Entry 3U17 (X-ray diffraction, 2.10 A resolution); this record covers chain A.

# Chain A
Name: Peptide arylation enzyme
Organism: Acinetobacter baumannii
Notes: EC 6.2.1.-; engineered mutation(s): P45L
Reference sequence: B2HVG8 (B2HVG8_ACIBC); residue numbers follow UniProt; this construct covers 1-542
Sequence (544 residues; numbered -1 to 542; the number before each row is that of its first residue; numbers below 1 keep their minus sign (Gly-1 is residue -1)):
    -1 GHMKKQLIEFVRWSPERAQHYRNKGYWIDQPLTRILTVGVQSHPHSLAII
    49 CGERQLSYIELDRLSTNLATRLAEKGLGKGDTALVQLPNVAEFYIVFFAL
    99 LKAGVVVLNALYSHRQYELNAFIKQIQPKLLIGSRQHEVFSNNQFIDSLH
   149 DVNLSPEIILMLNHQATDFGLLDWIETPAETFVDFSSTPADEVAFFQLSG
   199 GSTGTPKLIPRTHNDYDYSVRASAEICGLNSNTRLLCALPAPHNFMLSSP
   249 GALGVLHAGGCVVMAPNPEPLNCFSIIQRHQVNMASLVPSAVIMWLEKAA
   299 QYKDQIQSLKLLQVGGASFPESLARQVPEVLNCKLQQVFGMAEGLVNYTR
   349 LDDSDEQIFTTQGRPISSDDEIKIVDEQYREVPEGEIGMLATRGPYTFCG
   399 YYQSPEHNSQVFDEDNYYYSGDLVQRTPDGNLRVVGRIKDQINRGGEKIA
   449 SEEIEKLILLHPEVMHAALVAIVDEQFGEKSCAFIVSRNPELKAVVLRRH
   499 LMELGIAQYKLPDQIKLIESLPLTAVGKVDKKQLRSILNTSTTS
Not modelled in the structure: -1 to 2, 199-200, 438-542
Construct notes: expression tag (-1 to 0)
Metal / ion sites: Ca2+ site 1: Gln53, Glu58; Ca2+ site 2: Gln305, Leu307, Asn330; Ca2+ site 3: Glu327, Asn330; Ca2+ site 4 near Ser418 (its only coordinating residue here)
Ligand contacts: H90 (6-(4-benzoylphenyl)-1-(pyridin-4-ylmethyl)-1H-pyrazolo[3,4-b]pyridine-4-carboxylic acid): Leu109, Ser111, Leu237, Pro238, His241, Asn242, Phe243, Ser247, Val286, Gly313, Gly314, Ala315, Val336, Phe337, Gly338, Met339, Ala340, Val344, Arg435
From the paper describing this entry:
  - binding site for H90: Leu109, Pro238, His241, Asn242, Phe243, Gly338, Arg435
  - conformationally variable residues (order/disorder transition): Arg435
  - specificity-determining residues: Ala289 (proposed by the authors, not directly observed)

# In short
Ligands of chain A: compound H90. The Ca2+ site 1 is built by Gln53 and Glu58. Gln305, Leu307 and Asn330 form
the Ca2+ site 2. The paper reports a binding site for H90 at Leu109, Pro238 and His241 among others; the
specificity determinant Ala289.
Chain A is Peptide arylation enzyme (Acinetobacter baumannii); the structure, Structure of BasE N-terminal
domain from Acinetobacter baumannii bound to
6-(p-benzoyl)phenyl-1-(pyridin-4-ylmethyl)-1H-pyrazolo[3,4-b]pyridine-4-carboxylic acid, was determined by
X-ray diffraction, deposited together with 3U16.
